PDB entry 7WTG | electron microscopy, 3.80 A resolution | chains E and L of the 3 polymer chains in the assembly

# Chain E
Name: Spike protein S1
Source organism: Severe acute respiratory syndrome coronavirus 2
Notes: fragment: rbd
UniProt: P0DTC2 (SPIKE_SARS2); residue numbers follow UniProt; this construct covers 330-530
Amino-acid sequence (201 residues; each row starts with the number of its first residue):
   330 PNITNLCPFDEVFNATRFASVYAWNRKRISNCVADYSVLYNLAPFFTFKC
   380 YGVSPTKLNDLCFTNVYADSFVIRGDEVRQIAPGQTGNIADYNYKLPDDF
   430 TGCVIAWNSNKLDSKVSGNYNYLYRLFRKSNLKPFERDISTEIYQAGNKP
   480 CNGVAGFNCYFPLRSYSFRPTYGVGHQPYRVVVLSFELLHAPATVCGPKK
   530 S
Differences from the reference sequence: variant D339 (Gly in P0DTC2), L371 (Ser in P0DTC2), P373 (Ser in P0DTC2), F375 (Ser in P0DTC2), N417 (Lys in P0DTC2), K440 (Asn in P0DTC2), S446 (Gly in P0DTC2), N477 (Ser in P0DTC2), K478 (Thr in P0DTC2), A484 (Glu in P0DTC2), R493 (Gln in P0DTC2), S496 (Gly in P0DTC2), R498 (Gln in P0DTC2), Y501 (Asn in P0DTC2), H505 (Tyr in P0DTC2)
Swiss-Prot annotation at these positions:
  - region: R403 to D405 (Integrin-binding motif), N448 to F456 (Immunodominant HLA epitope recognized by the CD8+)
  - glycosylation (N-linked (GlcNAc...) asparagine): N331 (complex), N343 (complex)
  - natural variant: D339 (G339D: In strain: Omicron/BA.1, Omicron/BA.2 and 4 more; this construct carries the variant), R346 (R346K: In strain: Mu/B.1.621; R346T: In strain: Omicron/BQ.1.1, Omicron/XBB.1.5 and 1 more), L368 (L368I: In strain: Omicron/XBB.1.5, Omicron/EG.5.1), L371 (S371L: In strain: Omicron/BA.1; this construct carries the variant), P373 (S373P: In strain: Omicron/BA.1, Omicron/BA.2 and 7 more; this construct carries the variant), F375 (S375F: In strain: Omicron/BA.1, Omicron/BA.2 and 7 more; this construct carries the variant), T376 (T376A: In strain: Omicron/BA.2, Omicron/BA.2.12.1 and 5 more), D405 (D405N: In strain: Omicron/BA.2, Omicron/BA.2.12.1 and 6 more), R408 (R408S: In strain: Omicron/BA.2, Omicron/BA.2.12.1 and 6 more), N417 (K417N: In strain: Beta/B.1.351, Omicron/BA.1 and 8 more; this construct carries the variant), K440 (N440K: In strain: Omicron/BA.1, Omicron/BA.2 and 7 more; this construct carries the variant), K444 (K444T: In strain: Omicron/BQ.1.1), 16 further natural variant entries in UniProt
  - mutagenesis: N331 (N331Q: Reduced viral infectivity), N343 (N343Q: Reduced viral infectivity), L452 (L452R: Increased resistance to neutralizing antibodies. Decreases HLA binding to NF9 epitope. Increased binding affinity to human ACE2), Y453 (Y453F: Decreased HLA binding to NF9 epitope. Increased binding affinity to human ACE2), A475 (A475V: Increased resistance to neutralizing antibodies), V483 (V483A: Increased resistance to neutralizing antibodies), F490 (F490L: Increased resistance to neutralizing antibodies and human covalescent sera neutralization), H519 (H519P: Increased resistance to human covalescent sera neutralization)
Disulfide bonds: C336-C361, C379-C432, C391-C525, C480-C488

# Chain L
Name: Light chain of XGv051
Source organism: Homo sapiens
Amino-acid sequence (104 residues; row label = number of the first residue in the row):
     1 DIQMTQSPSSLSASVGDRVTITCRASQAIRNDLGWYQQKPGKAPKCLIYA
    51 ASSLQSGVPSRFSGSGSGTEFTLTISSLQPEDFATYFCLQQNIYPRTFGQ
   101 GTKV
Disulfide bonds: C23-C88

# Interface between chain E and chain L
Pairs across the interface - 11 pairs, chain E then chain L:
  G416(E) with R30(L)
  N417(E) with R30(L), hydrogen bond; N31(L), hydrogen bond
  Y421(E) with R30(L)
  L455(E) with R30(L), hydrogen bond (backbone-side chain)
  A475(E) with I93(L)
  F486(E) with Y94(L), hydrophobic
  N487(E) with I93(L); Y94(L)
  Y489(E) with N92(L), hydrogen bond (side chain-backbone); Y94(L)
Also at the interface, not in a pair above, chain E (9 interface residues in all): F456
The authors on this interface:
  - epitope / paratope residues, chain E: L455(E), A475(E), Y489(E)
  - epitope / paratope residues, chain L: I93(L), Y94(L)

# Summary
9 residues of chain E and 5 residues of chain L are in contact, with 4 hydrogen bonds. Polar pairs include
N417(E)-R30(L), N417(E)-N31(L) and L455(E)-R30(L). From UniProt: 8 mutagenesis sites on chain E. From the
paper: epitope/paratope residues L455(E), A475(E) and I93(L) among others.
Chain E is Spike protein S1 (Severe acute respiratory syndrome coronavirus 2) and chain L is Light chain of
XGv051 (Homo sapiens); the structure, SARS-CoV-2 Omicron variant spike RBD in complex with Fab XGv051, was
determined by electron microscopy (same publication as 7WTF, 7WTJ and 7WTK).
